Entry 4IUU (X-ray diffraction, 2.70 A resolution); this record covers chain A.

Chain A:
Name: Sawadee homeodomain homolog 1
Organism: Arabidopsis thaliana
Notes: fragment: SHH1 SAWADEE domain
UniProtKB: Q9XI47 (Q9XI47_ARATH); residue numbers follow UniProt; this construct covers 125-258
Sequence (135 residues; row label = number of the first residue in the row):
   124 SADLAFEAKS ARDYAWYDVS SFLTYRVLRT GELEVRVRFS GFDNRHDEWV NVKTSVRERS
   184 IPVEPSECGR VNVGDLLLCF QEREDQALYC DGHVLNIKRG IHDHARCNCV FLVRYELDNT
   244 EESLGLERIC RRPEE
Disordered / not traced: 124, 165-169, 208, 258
Sequence notes: expression tag (124)
Bound ions: Zn2+: Cys-191, His-225, Cys-230, Cys-232
Ligand contacts: cymal-4 (CVM): Phe-129, Phe-145, Val-175, Lys-176, Val-179, Arg-180, Glu-181
Curated features (UniProtKB/Swiss-Prot):
  - binding site (Zn(2+)): Cys-191, His-225, Cys-230, Cys-232
What the authors report for this chain:
  - conformationally variable residues (side-chain flip): His-169

Summary:
Ligands of chain A: cymal-4. The Zn2+ site is built by Cys-191, His-225, Cys-230 and Cys-232. Curated
annotation (UniProt) lists 4 Zn2+-binding residues. The paper reports conformational variability at His-169.
Chain A is Sawadee homeodomain homolog 1 (Arabidopsis thaliana); the structure, Crystal structure of SHH1
SAWADEE domain in complex with H3K9me1 peptide, was determined by X-ray diffraction (same publication as 4IUP,
4IUQ, 4IUR, 4IUT and 4IUV).
